2ZJ0 - chains B and C of the 4 polymer chains in the assembly; structure by X-ray diffraction, 2.42 A resolution.

[Chain B (and C)]
Molecule: Adenosylhomocysteinase
Organism: Mycobacterium tuberculosis
Notes: EC 3.3.1.1; chain C of this document is another copy of the same molecule, construct and numbering; everything in this record applies to it too
Reference sequence: P60176 (SAHH_MYCTU); numbering as in UniProt (aligned over 2-495)
Sequence (495 residues; each row starts with the number of its first residue):
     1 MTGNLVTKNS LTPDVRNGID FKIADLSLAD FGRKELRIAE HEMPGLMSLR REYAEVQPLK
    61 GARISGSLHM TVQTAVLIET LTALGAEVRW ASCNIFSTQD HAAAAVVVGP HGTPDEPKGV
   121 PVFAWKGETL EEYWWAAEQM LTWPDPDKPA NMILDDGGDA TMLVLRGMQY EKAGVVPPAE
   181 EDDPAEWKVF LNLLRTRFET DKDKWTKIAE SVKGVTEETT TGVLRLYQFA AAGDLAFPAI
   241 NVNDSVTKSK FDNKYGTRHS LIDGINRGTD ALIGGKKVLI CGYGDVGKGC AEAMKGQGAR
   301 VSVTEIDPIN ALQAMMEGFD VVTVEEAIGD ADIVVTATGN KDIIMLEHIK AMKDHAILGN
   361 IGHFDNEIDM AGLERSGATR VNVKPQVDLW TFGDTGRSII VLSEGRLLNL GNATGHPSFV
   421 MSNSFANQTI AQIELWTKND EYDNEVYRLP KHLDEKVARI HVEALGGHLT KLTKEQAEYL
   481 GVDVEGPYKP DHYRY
Disordered / not traced: 1-10
Sequence notes: expression tag (1)
Small-molecule neighbours:
  - 2-fluoroadenosine (2FA; 2-(6-amino-2-fluoro-purin-9-yl)-5-hydroxymethyl-tetrahydro-furan-3,4-diol): Leu-68, His-69, Thr-71, Gln-73, Thr-74, Asp-156, Glu-218, Thr-219, Lys-248, Asp-252, His-363, Leu-407, Asn-409, Leu-410, Thr-414, Gly-415, His-416, Met-421, Phe-425
  - NAD (nicotinamide-adenine-dinucleotide), molecule 1: Thr-219, Thr-220, Thr-221, Lys-248, Asp-252, Asn-253, Thr-257, Gly-282, Tyr-283, Gly-284, Asp-285, Val-286, Thr-304, Glu-305, Ile-306, Asp-307, Asn-310, Ala-337, Thr-338, Gly-339, Asn-340, Ile-343, Ile-361, Gly-362, His-363, Leu-407, Asn-409, His-416
  - NAD, molecule 2: Thr-470, Leu-472, Gln-476, Leu-480, Lys-489, Tyr-493

[Chain B / chain C interface]
Contacting residue pairs (25):
  Leu-272(B) with Met-316(C), hydrophobic
  Gly-274(B) with Met-316(C)
  Gly-275(B) with Met-315(C)
  Lys-277(B) with Asp-320(C), salt bridge
  Gly-298(B) with Met-315(C); Met-316(C); Gly-318(C), hydrogen bond (backbone-backbone)
  Ala-299(B) with Gly-318(C)
  Arg-300(B) with Met-315(C); Gly-318(C); Phe-319(C); Asp-320(C), salt bridge
  Met-315(B) with Gly-275(C), hydrogen bond (backbone-backbone); Gly-298(C); Arg-300(C)
  Met-316(B) with Leu-272(C), hydrophobic; Gly-274(C); Gly-275(C); Gly-298(C)
  Glu-317(B) with Gly-298(C)
  Gly-318(B) with Gly-298(C), hydrogen bond (backbone-backbone); Ala-299(C); Arg-300(C)
  Phe-319(B) with Arg-300(C)
  Asp-320(B) with Arg-300(C), salt bridge
Other interface residues (no listed pair), chain B (14 interface residues in all): Lys-295
Other interface residues (no listed pair), chain C (13 interface residues in all): Lys-295, Glu-317

[Summary]
14 residues of chain B face 13 of chain C across their interface, with 3 hydrogen bonds and 3 salt bridges.
Among the polar pairs are Lys-277(B)/Asp-320(C), Arg-300(B)/Asp-320(C) and Gly-298(B)/Gly-318(C). Chain B
binds NAD and 2-fluoroadenosine.
Both chains are Adenosylhomocysteinase (Mycobacterium tuberculosis). Entry 2ZJ0 (Crystal structure of
Mycobacterium tuberculosis S-Adenosyl-L-homocysteine hydrolase in ternary complex with NAD and
2-fluoroadenosine) was determined by X-ray diffraction, deposited together with 2ZIZ, 2ZJ1, 3CE6 and 3DHY.
